PDB entry 5CSN | X-ray diffraction, 2.95 A resolution | chains B and C of the 3 polymer chains in the assembly

Chain B:
Protein: Protein S100-B
From: Homo sapiens
UniProt: P04271 (S100B_HUMAN); residues 0-91 here correspond to UniProt positions 1-92 (UniProt number = residue number + 1)
Chain sequence (95 residues; each row starts with the number of its first residue; numbers below 1 keep their minus sign (Gly-3 is residue -3)):
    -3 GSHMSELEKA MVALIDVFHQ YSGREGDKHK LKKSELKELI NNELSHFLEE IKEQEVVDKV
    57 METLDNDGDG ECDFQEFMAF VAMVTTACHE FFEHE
Disordered / not traced: -3, 89-91
Differences from the reference sequence: expression tag (-3 to -1)
Bound ions: Ca2+ site 1: Ser18, Glu21, Asp23, Lys26, Glu31; Ca2+ site 2: Asp61, Asp63, Asp65, Glu67, Glu72
UniProt features mapped onto this chain:
  - binding site (Zn(2+)): His15, His25, His85, His90
  - binding site (Ca(2+)): Ser18, Glu21, Asp23, Lys26, Glu31, Asp61, Asp63, Asp65, Glu67, Glu72
  - modified residue: Ser1 (Blocked amino end (Ser))

Chain C:
Protein: Ribosomal protein S6 kinase alpha-1
From: Homo sapiens
Notes: EC 2.7.11.1
UniProt: Q15418 (KS6A1_HUMAN); numbering as in UniProt (aligned over 683-720)
Chain sequence (40 residues; row label = number of the first residue in the row):
   681 GSQSQLSHQD LQLVKGAMAA TYSALNSSKP TPQLKPIESS
Disordered / not traced: 681-696, 716-720
Differences from the reference sequence: expression tag (681-682)

Chain B / chain C interface:
Residue-residue contacts - 11 pairs, chain B then chain C:
  Phe43(B) - Met698(C)
  Phe43(B) - Ala699(C)  hydrogen bond (backbone-backbone)
  Leu44(B) - Met698(C)
  Glu45(B) - Met698(C)
  Glu45(B) - Ala699(C)
  Glu45(B) - Ala700(C)
  Thr59(B) - Leu705(C)
  Gln71(B) - Lys715(C)
  Ala75(B) - Gln713(C)
  Ala78(B) - Gln713(C)
  Met79(B) - Ser707(C)
Other interface residues (no listed pair), chain B (9 interface residues in all): His42
Other interface residues (no listed pair), chain C (8 interface residues in all): Ser708
The authors on this interface:
  - interface residues, chain C: Ala697(C)

In short:
9 residues of chain B and 8 residues of chain C are in contact, with 1 hydrogen bond. Its one hydrogen bond,
Phe43(B)-Ala699(C), is backbone to backbone. Curated annotation (UniProt) lists 4 Zn2+-binding residues and 10
Ca2+-binding residues on chain B. From the paper: the interface residue Ala697(C).
Chain B is Protein S100-B and chain C is Ribosomal protein S6 kinase alpha-1, both from Homo sapiens; the
structure, S100B-RSK1 crystal structure C, was determined by X-ray diffraction together with 5CSF, 5CSI and
5CSJ from the same study.
